Entry 3CLU (X-ray diffraction, 1.80 A resolution); this record covers chains C and D.

Chain C:
Name: Electron transfer flavoprotein subunit beta
Source organism: Methylophilus methylotrophus
Reference sequence: P53570 (ETFB_METME); numbering as in UniProt (aligned over 1-264)
Sequence (264 residues; each row starts with the number of its first residue):
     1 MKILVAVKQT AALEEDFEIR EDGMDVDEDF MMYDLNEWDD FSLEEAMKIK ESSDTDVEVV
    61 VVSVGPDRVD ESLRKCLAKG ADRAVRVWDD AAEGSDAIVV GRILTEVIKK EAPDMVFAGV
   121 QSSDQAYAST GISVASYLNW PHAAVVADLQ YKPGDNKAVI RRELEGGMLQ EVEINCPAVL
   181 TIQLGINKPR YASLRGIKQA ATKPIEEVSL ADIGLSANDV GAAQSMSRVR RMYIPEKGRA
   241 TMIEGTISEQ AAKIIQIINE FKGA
Disordered / not traced: 194-202, 262-264
Small-molecule neighbours:
  - adenosine monophosphate (AMP): Ala6, Val7, Lys8, Asn36, Trp38, Asp39, Val62, Ser63, Val64, Val100, Leu104, Ala118, Gly119, Val120, Gln121, Ser122, Ala126, Tyr127, Ala128, Ser129, Thr130, Gly131
  - FAD (flavin-adenine dinucleotide): Glu37, Trp38, Val120, Gln121, Glu163, Gln183, Leu184

Chain D:
Name: Electron transfer flavoprotein subunit alpha
Source organism: Methylophilus methylotrophus
Reference sequence: P53571 (ETFA_METME); residues 0-320 here correspond to UniProt positions 1-321 (UniProt number = residue number + 1)
Sequence (321 residues; each row starts with the number of its first residue; numbering starts at 0):
     0 MSKILVIAEH RRNDLRPVSL ELIGAANGLK KSGEDKVVVA VIGSQADAFV PALSVNGVDE
    60 LVVVKGSSID FDPDVFEASV SALIAAHNPS VVLLPHSVDS LGYASSLASK TGYGFATDVY
   120 IVEYQGDELV ATRGGYNQKV NVEVDFPGKS TVVLTIRPSV FKPLEGAGSP VVSNVDAPSV
   180 QSRSQNKDYV EVGGGNDIDI TTVDFIMSIG RGIGEETNVE QFRELADEAG ATLCCSKPIA
   240 DAGWLPKSRQ VGQSGKVVGS CKLYVAMGIS GSIQHMAGMK HVPTIIAVNT DPGASIFTIA
   300 KYGIVADIFD IEEELKAQLA A
Disordered / not traced: 0, 320
Sequence notes: engineered mutation Lys236 (Arg237 in P53571)
Small-molecule neighbours: FAD (flavin-adenine dinucleotide): Gly209, Arg210, Gly211, Ser235, Lys236, Pro237, Gln249, Val250, Gly251, Gln252, Ser253, Gly254, Gly267, Ile268, Ser269, Gly270, Ser271, Gln273, His274, Val287, Asn288, Thr289, Asp290, Ala293, Ala305, Asp306, Ile307, Phe308

Chain C / chain D interface:
Residue-residue contacts (173; chain C residue first):
  Ala11(C) - Tyr135(D)  hydrophobic
  Leu13(C) - Tyr135(D)  hydrophobic
  Phe17(C) - Lys138(D)
  Phe17(C) - Val139(D)  hydrophobic
  Asp25(C) - Tyr135(D)  hydrogen bond
  Val26(C) - Tyr135(D)  hydrophobic
  Met31(C) - Tyr135(D)
  Glu37(C) - Arg210(D)  salt bridge
  Ile98(C) - Ser104(D)
  Ile98(C) - Ser108(D)
  Gln121(C) - Gln273(D)
  Ser123(C) - Asn136(D)
  Asp124(C) - Gly134(D)
  Asp124(C) - Tyr135(D)  hydrogen bond (backbone-backbone)
  Asp124(C) - Asn136(D)  hydrogen bond (backbone-backbone)
  Gln125(C) - Arg132(D)  hydrogen bond (backbone-side chain)
  Gln125(C) - Gly134(D)
  Gln125(C) - Tyr135(D)  hydrogen bond (side chain-backbone)
  Ala126(C) - Arg132(D)  hydrogen bond (backbone-side chain)
  Tyr127(C) - Thr116(D)  hydrogen bond (backbone-side chain)
  Tyr127(C) - Arg132(D)
  Ala128(C) - Leu100(D)  hydrophobic
  Ser129(C) - Ser104(D)  hydrogen bond (backbone-side chain)
  Ser129(C) - Phe114(D)
  Ser129(C) - Thr116(D)
  Ile132(C) - Leu100(D)
  Ile132(C) - Gly101(D)
  Ile132(C) - Ser104(D)
  Ile132(C) - Ser105(D)
  Ser133(C) - Ser104(D)  hydrogen bond (backbone-side chain)
  Ser133(C) - Ser108(D)  hydrogen bond
  Ser136(C) - Ser105(D)  hydrogen bond (side chain-backbone)
  Ser136(C) - Ser108(D)
  Ser136(C) - Lys109(D)  hydrogen bond
  Tyr137(C) - Ser108(D)
  Asn139(C) - Arg182(D)  hydrogen bond (backbone-side chain)
  Trp140(C) - Arg182(D)
  Pro141(C) - Arg182(D)
  His142(C) - Pro72(D)
  His142(C) - Asp73(D)
  His142(C) - Gly101(D)  hydrogen bond (side chain-backbone)
  His142(C) - Arg182(D)
  Ala144(C) - Leu100(D)
  Ala144(C) - Gly101(D)
  Val145(C) - Val97(D)  hydrophobic
  Val145(C) - Leu100(D)  hydrophobic
  Arg161(C) - Val189(D)
  Arg161(C) - Val191(D)
  Arg162(C) - Phe70(D)
  Arg162(C) - Val97(D)
  Arg162(C) - Asp98(D)  salt bridge
  Glu163(C) - Val97(D)
  Glu163(C) - Lys236(D)  salt bridge
  Glu163(C) - Ser253(D)  hydrogen bond
  Leu164(C) - Arg10(D)
  Leu164(C) - Val97(D)  hydrophobic
  Leu164(C) - Tyr188(D)  hydrophobic
  Leu164(C) - Ser253(D)
  Glu165(C) - Arg10(D)  salt bridge
  Glu165(C) - Arg15(D)  salt bridge
  Glu165(C) - Ser96(D)
  Glu165(C) - Val97(D)  hydrogen bond (side chain-backbone)
  Glu165(C) - Gln252(D)
  Gly166(C) - Gln252(D)  hydrogen bond (backbone-backbone)
  Gly166(C) - Ser253(D)
  Gly166(C) - Gly254(D)
  Gly166(C) - Lys255(D)
  Gly167(C) - Glu190(D)
  Gly167(C) - Ser253(D)  hydrogen bond (backbone-backbone)
  Gly167(C) - Gly254(D)
  Gly167(C) - Lys255(D)
  Met168(C) - Arg11(D)
  Met168(C) - Val189(D)
  Leu169(C) - Tyr188(D)
  Leu169(C) - Val189(D)  hydrogen bond (backbone-backbone)
  Leu169(C) - Val191(D)  hydrophobic
  Gln170(C) - Asn185(D)
  Gln170(C) - Asp187(D)
  Gln170(C) - Tyr188(D)  hydrogen bond
  Glu171(C) - Asn185(D)
  Glu171(C) - Lys186(D)  hydrogen bond (backbone-backbone)
  Glu171(C) - Asp187(D)  hydrogen bond (backbone-backbone)
  Glu171(C) - Val189(D)
  Val172(C) - Ser183(D)
  Val172(C) - Gln184(D)
  Val172(C) - Asn185(D)
  Glu173(C) - Ser183(D)
  Glu173(C) - Gln184(D)  hydrogen bond (backbone-backbone)
  Glu173(C) - Lys186(D)
  Ile174(C) - Arg182(D)
  Ile174(C) - Ser183(D)
  Asn175(C) - Arg182(D)  hydrogen bond (backbone-backbone)
  Gln183(C) - Lys236(D)
  Leu184(C) - Lys236(D)  hydrogen bond (backbone-side chain)
  Leu184(C) - Asp240(D)
  Gly185(C) - Asp240(D)
  Lys188(C) - Asp240(D)  hydrogen bond (side chain-backbone)
  Lys188(C) - Ala241(D)
  Ser225(C) - Lys148(D)
  Met226(C) - Gly111(D)
  Met226(C) - Tyr112(D)
  Met226(C) - Gly113(D)
  Met226(C) - Phe114(D)  hydrogen bond (backbone-backbone)
  Met226(C) - Phe145(D)
  Met226(C) - Lys148(D)
  Ser227(C) - Phe114(D)
  Ser227(C) - Asp144(D)
  Ser227(C) - Phe145(D)
  Arg228(C) - Val143(D)
  Arg228(C) - Asp144(D)  salt bridge
  Arg228(C) - Pro146(D)
  Val229(C) - Val141(D)  hydrophobic
  Val229(C) - Glu142(D)
  Arg230(C) - Gln124(D)  hydrogen bond
  Arg230(C) - Val129(D)
  Arg230(C) - Glu142(D)  salt bridge
  Arg230(C) - Val143(D)
  Arg230(C) - Asp144(D)  salt bridge
  Arg231(C) - Asn140(D)
  Arg231(C) - Val141(D)
  Arg231(C) - Glu142(D)  salt bridge
  Met232(C) - Tyr135(D)  hydrophobic
  Met232(C) - Val139(D)  hydrophobic
  Met232(C) - Asn140(D)
  Met232(C) - Val141(D)  hydrophobic
  Tyr233(C) - Val139(D)
  Tyr233(C) - Asn140(D)  hydrogen bond (backbone-backbone)
  Pro235(C) - Lys138(D)
  Pro235(C) - Val139(D)
  Pro235(C) - Asn140(D)
  Lys237(C) - Thr297(D)
  Gly238(C) - Phe296(D)
  Gly238(C) - Thr297(D)
  Ala240(C) - Phe296(D)  hydrogen bond (backbone-backbone)
  Ala240(C) - Ala299(D)
  Ala240(C) - Lys300(D)
  Ala240(C) - Gly302(D)
  Thr241(C) - Lys300(D)  hydrogen bond (backbone-backbone)
  Thr241(C) - Tyr301(D)
  Thr241(C) - Gly302(D)  hydrogen bond (backbone-backbone)
  Met242(C) - Phe296(D)  hydrophobic
  Met242(C) - Gly302(D)
  Met242(C) - Val304(D)  hydrophobic
  Ile243(C) - Gly302(D)  hydrogen bond (backbone-backbone)
  Ile243(C) - Ile303(D)  hydrophobic
  Ile247(C) - Ala305(D)  hydrophobic
  Ile247(C) - Asp309(D)
  Ile247(C) - Ile310(D)  hydrophobic
  Ile247(C) - Glu313(D)
  Ser248(C) - Glu313(D)
  Ser248(C) - Gln317(D)  hydrogen bond (backbone-side chain)
  Gln250(C) - Ile303(D)
  Gln250(C) - Ala305(D)
  Gln250(C) - Ile310(D)
  Ala251(C) - Glu313(D)
  Ala251(C) - Leu314(D)
  Ala251(C) - Gln317(D)
  Ala252(C) - Gln317(D)  hydrogen bond (backbone-side chain)
  Ile254(C) - Ile303(D)  hydrophobic
  Ile254(C) - Ile310(D)  hydrophobic
  Ile254(C) - Leu314(D)  hydrophobic
  Ile255(C) - Leu314(D)  hydrophobic
  Ile255(C) - Gln317(D)
  Ile255(C) - Leu318(D)  hydrophobic
  Ile257(C) - Thr283(D)
  Ile257(C) - Ile285(D)  hydrophobic
  Ile257(C) - Tyr301(D)  hydrophobic
  Ile258(C) - Phe204(D)  hydrophobic
  Ile258(C) - Leu262(D)  hydrophobic
  Phe261(C) - Asp203(D)
  Phe261(C) - Phe204(D)  hydrophobic
  Phe261(C) - Lys261(D)
  Phe261(C) - Leu262(D)  hydrophobic
Interface residues without a listed pair, chain C (76 interface residues in all): Ile19, Val120, Ile234, Arg239, Lys253
Interface residues without a listed pair, chain D (84 interface residues in all): His95, Tyr102, Ile120, Thr131, Gly133, Gln137, Met206, Val287

In short:
Chain C and chain D form an interface of 76 and 84 residues respectively, with 35 hydrogen bonds and 9 salt
bridges. Among the polar pairs are Glu37(C)-Arg210(D), Arg162(C)-Asp98(D) and Glu163(C)-Lys236(D).
Flavin-adenine dinucleotide is bound between chain C and chain D.
Chain C is Electron transfer flavoprotein subunit beta and chain D is Electron transfer flavoprotein subunit
alpha, both from Methylophilus methylotrophus; the structure, Crystal structure of the R236K mutant from
Methylophilus methylotrophus ETF, was determined by X-ray diffraction, deposited together with 3CLR, 3CLS and
3CLT.
